3JA9 - chains A and C of the 3 polymer chains in the assembly; structure by electron microscopy, 22.00 A resolution (very low resolution: no residue pairs are listed; an interface is given only as per-side residue counts).

# Chain A (and C)
Name: Proliferating cell nuclear antigen
From: Homo sapiens
Notes: chain C of this document is another copy of the same molecule, construct and numbering; everything in this record applies to it too
UniProtKB: P12004 (PCNA_HUMAN); numbering as in UniProt (aligned over 1-261)
Sequence (261 residues; numbered 1 to 261; the number before each row is that of its first residue):
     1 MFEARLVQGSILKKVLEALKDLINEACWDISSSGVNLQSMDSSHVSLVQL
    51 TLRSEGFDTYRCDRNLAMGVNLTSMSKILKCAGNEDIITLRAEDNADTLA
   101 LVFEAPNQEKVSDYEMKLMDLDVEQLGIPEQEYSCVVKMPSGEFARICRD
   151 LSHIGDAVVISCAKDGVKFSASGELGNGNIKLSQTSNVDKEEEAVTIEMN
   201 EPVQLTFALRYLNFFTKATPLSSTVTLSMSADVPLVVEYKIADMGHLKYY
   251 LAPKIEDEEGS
Not modelled in the structure: 257-261
Curated features (UniProtKB/Swiss-Prot):
  - DNA-binding region: Arg61 to Lys80
  - modified residue: Lys14 (N6-acetyllysine), Lys77 (N6-acetyllysine), Lys80 (N6-acetyllysine), Tyr211 (Phosphotyrosine), Lys248 (N6-acetyllysine)
  - cross-link (Glycyl lysine isopeptide (Lys-Gly)): Lys164 (interchain with G-Cter in SUMO2), Lys254 (interchain with G-Cter in SUMO2)
  - natural variant: Ser228 (S228I: In ATLD2)
  - mutagenesis: Lys13 (K13R: Inhibits acetylation, recruitment to DNA damage sites, inducible ubiquitination and protein degradation, DNA replication and repair synthesis efficiencies, but homotrimer formation, nuclear ...), Lys14 (K14R: Inhibits acetylation, recruitment to DNA damage sites, inducible ubiquitination and protein degradation, DNA replication and repair synthesis efficiencies, but homotrimer formation, nuclear ...), Lys20 (K20R: Inhibits acetylation, recruitment to DNA damage sites, inducible ubiquitination and protein degradation, DNA replication and repair synthesis efficiencies, but homotrimer formation, nuclear ...), Met40 (M40A: Complete loss of interaction with UHRF2), Ser43 to Val45 (No effect on POLD3-binding. Impairs binding to ALKBH2), Lys77 (K77A: Inhibits recruitment to DNA damage sites, but nuclear localization is similar as the wild-type; in association with A-80 ...), Lys80 (K80A: Inhibits recruitment to DNA damage sites, but nuclear localization is similar as the wild-type; in association with A-77 ...), Gln125 to Ile128 (Strong decrease in POLD3-binding. Impairs binding to ALKBH2), Ile128 (I128A: Complete loss of interaction with UHRF2), Lys164 (K164R: Abolishes ubiquitination. No effect on interaction with SHPRH), Val188 to Lys190 (No effect on POLD3-binding. No effect on ALKBH2-binding), Tyr211 (Y211F: Alters chromatin-associated PCNA stability and its function in DNA replication and repair), 3 further mutagenesis entries in UniProt
What the authors report for this chain:
  - post-translational modification sites: Lys164

# How chain A and chain C interact
At this resolution (22 A) residue pairs are not listed: 19 residues of chain A and 17 of chain C lie at the interface.

# Summary
19 residues of chain A face 17 of chain C across their interface. Curated annotation (UniProt) lists 23
mutagenesis sites on chain A. From the paper: a modification site at Lys164(A).
Chain A and chain C are both Proliferating cell nuclear antigen (Homo sapiens); the structure, Structure of
native human PCNA, was determined by electron microscopy (same publication as 3JAA).
